PDB entry 8C8T | electron microscopy, 3.20 A resolution | chains R and T of the 14 polymer chains in the assembly

== Chain R ==
Protein: IgG 3BNC117 Fab heavy chain
Organism: Homo sapiens
Notes: antibody fragment or engineered binder
Sequence (226 residues; each row starts with the number of its first residue):
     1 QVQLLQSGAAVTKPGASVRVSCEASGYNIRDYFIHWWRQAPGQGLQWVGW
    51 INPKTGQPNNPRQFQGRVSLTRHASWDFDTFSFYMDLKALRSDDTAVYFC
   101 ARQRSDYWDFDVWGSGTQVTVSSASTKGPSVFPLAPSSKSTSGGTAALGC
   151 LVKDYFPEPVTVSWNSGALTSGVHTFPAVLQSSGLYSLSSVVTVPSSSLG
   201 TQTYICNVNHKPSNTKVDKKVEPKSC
Unresolved in the structure: 1, 122-226
Disulfide bonds: Cys22-Cys100

== Chain T ==
Protein: IgG 3BNC117 Fab Light Chain
Organism: Homo sapiens
Notes: antibody fragment or engineered binder
Sequence (206 residues; each row starts with the number of its first residue; note: 8 numbers in that range are skipped by the numbering (no residue carries them; nothing is unmodelled there)):
     1 DIQMTQSPSSLSASVGDTVTITCQANG
    32 YLNWYQQRRGKAPKLLIYDGSKLERGVPSRFSGRRWGQEYNLTINNLQPE
    82 DIATYFCQVY
    96 EFVVPGTRLDLKRTVAAPSVFIFPPSDEQLKSGTASVVCLLNNFYPREAK
   146 VQWKVDNALQSGNSQESVTEQDSKDSTYSLSSTLTLSKADYEKHKVYACE
   196 VTHQGLSSPVTKSFNRGEC
Unresolved in the structure: 104-214
Covalent attachments: N-acetylglucosamine (NAG) linked to Asn72

== Chain R / chain T interface ==
Pairs across the interface - 20 pairs, chain R then chain T:
  Trp37(R) with Val98(T), hydrophobic
  Gln39(R) with Gln38(T), hydrogen bond
  Gly44(R) with Pro100(T)
  Leu45(R) with Phe87(T), hydrophobic; Val98(T)
  Trp47(R) with Glu96(T)
  Arg104(R) with Tyr49(T)
  Asp106(R) with Tyr32(T)
  Tyr107(R) with Tyr32(T), hydrophobic; Asn34(T), hydrogen bond (backbone-side chain); Lys53(T)
  Trp108(R) with Asn34(T), hydrogen bond (backbone-side chain); Gln89(T); Tyr91(T)
  Asp109(R) with Asn34(T); Tyr36(T)
  Phe110(R) with Tyr36(T), hydrogen bond (backbone-side chain)
  Trp113(R) with Tyr36(T); Pro44(T)
  Gly114(R) with Ala43(T)
Also at the interface, not in a pair above, chain R (14 interface residues in all): Phe99
Also at the interface, not in a pair above, chain T (17 interface residues in all): Leu46, Asp50, Val90

== In short ==
Chain R and chain T form an interface of 14 and 17 residues respectively, with 4 hydrogen bonds. Among the
polar pairs are Gln39(R)-Gln38(T), Tyr107(R)-Asn34(T) and Trp108(R)-Asn34(T). Covalently linked
N-acetylglucosamine: at Asn72(T).
Chain R is IgG 3BNC117 Fab heavy chain and chain T is IgG 3BNC117 Fab Light Chain, both from Homo sapiens; the
structure, cryo-EM structure of BG505 SOSIP.664 HIV-1 Env trimer in complex with bNAbs EPTC112 and 3BNC117,
was determined by electron microscopy.
